PDB entry 3G4S | X-ray diffraction, 3.20 A resolution | chains 0 and M of the 31 polymer chains in the assembly

[Chain 0]
Molecule: 23S ribosomal RNA
Source organism: Haloarcula marismortui
Sequence (2923 nucleotides; each row starts with the number of its first residue):
     1 GUUGGCUACUAUGCCAGCUGGUGGAUUGCUCGGCUCAGGCGCUGAUGAAG
    51 GACGUGCCAAGCUGCGAUAAGCUGUGGGGAGCCGCACGGAGGCGAAGAAC
   101 CACAGAUUUCCGAAUGAGAAUCUCUCUAACAAUUGCUUCGCGCAAUGAGG
   151 AACCCCGAGAACUGAAACAUCUCAGUAUCGGGAGGAACAGAAAACGCAAC
   201 GUGAUGUCGUUAGUAACCGCGAGUGAACGCGAUACAGCCCAAACCGAAGC
   251 CCUCACGGGCAAUGUGGUGUCAGGGCUACCUCUCAUCAGCCGACCGUCUU
   301 CACGAAGUCUCUUGGAAUAGAGCGUGAUACAGGGUGACAACCCCGUACUG
   351 AAGACCAGUACGCUGUGCGGUAGUGCCAGAGUAGCGGGGGUUGGAUAUCC
   401 CUCGCGAAUAACGCAGGCAUCGACUGCGAAGGCUAAACACAACCUGAGAC
   451 CGAUAGUGAACAAGUAGUGUGAACGAACGCUGCAAAGUACCCUCAGAAGG
   501 GAGGCGAAAUAGAGCAUGAAAUCAGUUGGCGAUCGAGCGACAGGGCAUAC
   551 AAGGUCCCUUGACGAAUGACCGAGACGCGAGUCUCCAGUAAGACUCACGG
   601 GAAGCCGAUGUUCUGUCGUACGUUUUGAAAAACGAGCCAGGGAGUGUGUC
   651 UGUAUGGCAAGUCUAACCGGAGUAUCCGGGGAGGCACAGGGAAACCGACA
   701 UGGCCGCAGGGCUUUGCCCGAGGGCCGCCGUCUUCAAGGGCGGGGAGCCA
   751 UGUGGACACGACCCGAAUCCGGACGAUCUACGCAUGGACAAGAUGAAGCG
   801 UGCCGAAAGGCACGUGGAAGUCUGUUAGAGUUGGUGUCCUACAAUACCCU
   851 CUCGUGAUCUAUGUGUAGGGGUGAAAGGCCCAUCGAGUCCGGCAACAGCU
   901 GGUUCCAAUCGAAACAUGUCGAAGCAUGACCUCCGCCGAGGUAGUCUGUG
   951 AGGUAGAGCGACCGAUUGGUGUGUCCGCCUCCGAGAGGAGUCGGCACACC
  1001 UGUCAAACUCCAAACUUACAGACGCUGUUUGACGCGGGGAUUCCGGUGCG
  1051 CGGGGUAAGCCUGUGUACCAGGAGGGGAACAACCCAGAGAUAGGUUAAGG
  1101 UCCCCAAGUGUGGAUUAAGUGUAAUCCUCUGAAGGUGGUCUCGAGCCCUA
  1151 GACAGCCGGGAGGUGAGCUUAGAAGCAGCUACCCUCUAAGAAAAGCGUAA
  1201 CAGCUUACCGGCCGAGGUUUGAGGCGCCCAAAAUGAUCGGGACUCAAAUC
  1251 CACCACCGAGACCUGUCCGUACCACUCAUACUGGUAAUCGAGUAGAUUGG
  1301 CGCUCUAAUUGGAUGGAAGCAGGGGCGAGAGCUCCUGUGGACCGAUUAGU
  1351 GACGAAAAUCCUGGCCAUAGUAGCAGCGAUAGUCGGGUGAGAACCCCGAC
  1401 GGCCUAAUGGAUAAGGGUUCCUCAGCACUGCUGAUCAGCUGAGGGUUAGC
  1451 CGGUCCUAAGUCUCACCGCAACUCGACUGAGACGAAAUGGGAAACAGGUU
  1501 AAUAUUCCUGUGCCAUCAUGCAGUGAAAGUUGACGCCCUGGGGUCGAUCA
  1551 CGCCGGGCAUUCGCCCGGUCGAACCGUCCAACUCCGUGGAAGCCGUAAUG
  1601 GCAGGAAGCGGACGAACGGCGGCAUAGGGAAACGUGAUUCAACCUGGGGC
  1651 CCAUGAAAAGACGAGCAUGAUGUCCGUACCGAGAACCGACACAGGUGUCC
  1701 AUGGCGGCGAAAGCCAAGGCCUGUCGGGAGCAACCAACGUUAGGGAAUUC
  1751 GGCAAGUUAGUCCCGUACCUUCGGAAGAAGGGAUGCCUGCUCCGGAACGG
  1801 AGCAGGUCGCAGUGACUCGGAAGCUCGGACUGUCUAGUAACAACAUAGGU
  1851 GACCGCAAAUCCGCAAGGACUCGUACGGUCACUGAAUCCUGCCCAGUGCA
  1901 GGUAUCUGAACACCUCGUACAAGAGGACGAAGGACCUGUCAACGGCGGGG
  1951 GUAACUAUGACCCUCUUAAGGUAGCGUAGUACCUUGCCGCAUCAGUAGCG
  2001 GCUUGCAUGAAUGGAUUAACCAGAGCUUCACUGUCCCAACGUUGGGCCCG
  2051 GUGAACUGUACAUUCCAGUGCGGAGUCUGGAGACACCCAGGGGGAAGCGA
  2101 AGACCCUAUGGAGCUUUACUGCAGGCUGUCGCUGAGACGUGGUCGCCGAU
  2151 GUGCAGCAUAGGUAGGAGUCGUUACAGAGGUACCCGCGCUAGCGGGCCAC
  2201 CCAGACAACAGUGAAAUACUACCCGUCGGUGACUGCGACUCUCACUCCGG
  2251 GAGGAGGACACCGAUAGCCGGGCAGUUUGACUGGGGCGGUACGCGCUCGA
  2301 AAAGAUAUCGAGCGCGCCCUAUGGUCAUCUCAGCCGGGACAGAGACCCGG
  2351 CGAAGAGUGCAAGAGCAAAAGAUGACUUGACAGUGUUCUUCCCAACGAGG
  2401 AACGCUGACGCGAAAGCGUGGUCUAGCGAACCAAUUAGCCUGCUUGAUGC
  2451 GGGCAAUUGAUGACAGAAAAGCUACCCUAGGGAUAACAGAGUCGUCACUC
  2501 GCAAGAGCACAUAUCGACCGAGUGGCUUGCUACCUCGAUGUCGGUUCCCU
  2551 CCAUCCUGCCCGUGCAGAAGCGGGCAAGGGUGAGGUUGUUCGCCUAUUAA
  2601 AGGAGGUCGUGAGCUGGGUUUAGACCGUCGUGAGACAGGUCGGCUGCUAU
  2651 CUACUGGGUGUGUAAUGGUGUCUGACAAGAACGACCGUAUAGUACGAGAG
  2701 GAACUACGGUUGGUGGCCACUGGUGUACCGGUUGUUCGAGAGAGCACGUG
  2751 CCGGGUAGCCACGCCACACGGGGUAAGAGCUGAACGCAUCUAAGCUCGAA
  2801 ACCCACUUGGAAAAGAGACACCGCCGAGGUCCCGCGUACAAGACGCGGUC
  2851 GAUAGACUCGGGGUGUGCGCGUCGAGGUAACGAGACGUUAAGCCCACGAG
  2901 CACUAACAGACCAAAGCCAUCAU
Disordered / not traced: 1-9, 126-127, 715, 971-998, 1560, 1952-1963, 2137-2236, 2339-2343, 2665-2666, 2915-2923
Modified / non-standard residues: 1MA (6-hydro-1-methyladenosine-5'-monophosphate) at position 628, OMU (o2'-methyluridine 5'-monophosphate) at position 2587, OMG (o2'-methylguanosine-5'-monophosphate) at position 2588, UR3 (3-methyluridine-5'-monophoshate) at position 2619, PSU (pseudouridine-5'-monophosphate) at position 2621
Ion coordination: Na+ site 1: U12 (shared with 1 residue of chain R); Mg2+ site 1 near G28 (its only coordinating residue here); Na+ site 2: C40, C443; Na+ site 3: G56, A59, G61; Sr2+ site 1 near A86 (its only coordinating residue here); Mg2+ site 2 near U115 (its only coordinating residue here); Na+ site 4: C141, G142; Na+ site 5: U146, G147; Mg2+ site 3: C162, U2276; Na+ site 6: A165, A166; Mg2+ site 4: A167, C168; Na+ site 7: U170, C218, G219, G221; 1 more K+ sites not listed; 69 more Mg2+ sites not listed; 56 more Na+ sites not listed; 34 more Sr2+ sites not listed
Ligand contacts: tiamulin (MUL): G2102, A2103, C2104, A2486, C2487, A2538, U2539, G2540, U2541, U2620

[Chain M]
Molecule: 50S ribosomal protein L15e
Source organism: Haloarcula marismortui
UniProt: P60618 (RL15E_HALMA); residues 1-194 here correspond to UniProt positions 2-195 (UniProt number = residue number + 1)
Amino-acid sequence (194 residues; row label = number of the first residue in the row):
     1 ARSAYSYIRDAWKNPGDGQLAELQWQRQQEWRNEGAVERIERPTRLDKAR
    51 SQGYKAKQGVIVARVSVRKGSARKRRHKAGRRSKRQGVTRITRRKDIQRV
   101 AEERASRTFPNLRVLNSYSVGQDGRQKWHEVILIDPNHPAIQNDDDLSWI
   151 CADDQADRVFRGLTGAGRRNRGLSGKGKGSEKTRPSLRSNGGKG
Ion coordination: Na+ site 1: Ser-106, Phe-109, Leu-112; Sr2+ near Asp-157 (its only coordinating residue here); Na+ site 2: Lys-193, Gly-194 (shared with U391(0), C399(0) of chain 0)

[Interface between chain 0 and chain M]
Pairs across the interface - 257 pairs, chain 0 then chain M:
  U133(0) with Thr-108(M), hydrogen bond to the sugar; Pro-110(M), base contact
  U134(0) with Thr-108(M), phosphate contact; Phe-109(M), phosphate contact; Asn-111(M), hydrogen bond to the sugar; Leu-112(M), sugar contact
  G135(0) with Arg-39(M), salt bridge to the phosphate; Ile-61(M), phosphate contact; Phe-109(M), phosphate contact; Asn-111(M), sugar contact; Leu-112(M), sugar contact; Asp-135(M), hydrogen bond to the sugar
  C136(0) with Arg-39(M), salt bridge to the phosphate; Gln-58(M), phosphate contact; His-138(M), hydrogen bond to the sugar
  U137(0) with Gln-58(M), phosphate contact
  A144(0) with Asn-137(M), sugar contact
  A145(0) with Asn-111(M), sugar contact; Asn-137(M), sugar contact
  U146(0) with Pro-110(M), sugar contact
  C154(0) with Arg-188(M), salt bridge to the phosphate
  C155(0) with Arg-161(M), hydrogen bond to the sugar; Arg-171(M), hydrogen bond to the phosphate; Ser-186(M), hydrogen bond to the phosphate; Arg-188(M), salt bridge to the phosphate; Ser-189(M), hydrogen bond to the phosphate
  C156(0) with Arg-99(M), hydrogen bond to the sugar; Phe-160(M), sugar contact; Arg-161(M), sugar contact; Arg-171(M), salt bridge to the phosphate; Ser-186(M), phosphate contact; Leu-187(M), hydrogen bond to the phosphate; Arg-188(M), hydrogen bond to the phosphate
  G157(0) with Lys-95(M), sugar contact; Arg-99(M), salt bridge to the phosphate; Asn-170(M), phosphate contact
  A158(0) with Arg-93(M), phosphate contact; Arg-94(M), salt bridge to the phosphate
  G159(0) with Arg-94(M), hydrogen bond to the base
  A160(0) with Arg-81(M), phosphate contact; Arg-85(M), salt bridge to the phosphate
  A161(0) with Gly-80(M), sugar contact; Arg-81(M), phosphate contact; Arg-82(M), phosphate contact
  U170(0) with Arg-82(M), salt bridge to the phosphate; Ser-83(M), hydrogen bond to the phosphate; Lys-84(M), phosphate contact
  C171(0) with Arg-82(M), salt bridge to the phosphate
  U172(0) with Arg-82(M), hydrogen bond to the base
  G175(0) with Arg-94(M), hydrogen bond to the base; Gly-191(M), sugar contact; Gly-192(M), base contact; Lys-193(M), salt bridge to the phosphate
  G181(0) with Arg-107(M), hydrogen bond to the sugar; Phe-160(M), hydrogen bond to the base
  G182(0) with Ala-156(M), sugar contact; Asp-157(M), hydrogen bond to the sugar; Phe-160(M), sugar contact; Arg-161(M), sugar contact
  A183(0) with Asp-153(M), phosphate contact; Asp-154(M), sugar contact; Ala-156(M), sugar contact; Asp-157(M), sugar contact; Arg-161(M), hydrogen bond to the sugar
  G184(0) with Asp-153(M), sugar contact
  C188(0) with Asp-154(M), phosphate contact; Arg-161(M), salt bridge to the phosphate; Leu-163(M), phosphate contact; Arg-171(M), hydrogen bond to the phosphate; Pro-185(M), hydrogen bond to the sugar; Ser-186(M), sugar contact
  A189(0) with Leu-163(M), phosphate contact; Arg-168(M), salt bridge to the phosphate; Arg-171(M), salt bridge to the phosphate; Leu-173(M), sugar contact; Arg-184(M), sugar contact; Pro-185(M), sugar contact
  G190(0) with Leu-173(M), phosphate contact; Lys-176(M), phosphate contact; Arg-184(M), salt bridge to the phosphate
  A191(0) with Lys-176(M), salt bridge to the phosphate
  A192(0) with Lys-176(M), hydrogen bond to the base
  A193(0) with Ser-174(M), phosphate contact; Lys-176(M), phosphate contact
  A194(0) with Gly-177(M), phosphate contact
  C195(0) with Gly-177(M), phosphate contact; Lys-178(M), hydrogen bond to the phosphate
  A204(0) with Lys-176(M), hydrogen bond to the sugar
  U205(0) with Arg-184(M), phosphate contact
  G206(0) with Arg-184(M), phosphate contact; Pro-185(M), sugar contact
  U207(0) with Pro-185(M), phosphate contact
  G225(0) with Lys-193(M), salt bridge to the phosphate
  A226(0) with Glu-181(M), sugar contact; Lys-182(M), hydrogen bond to the sugar
  A227(0) with Glu-181(M), sugar contact
  C239(0) with Asp-146(M), sugar contact
  C240(0) with Asp-146(M), phosphate contact
  A241(0) with Arg-50(M), sugar contact; Ser-51(M), sugar contact
  A242(0) with Ser-3(M), phosphate contact; Tyr-5(M), phosphate contact; Arg-50(M), salt bridge to the phosphate
  A243(0) with Ala-1(M), phosphate contact; Ser-3(M), phosphate contact
  C244(0) with Ala-1(M), hydrogen bond to the phosphate
  C250(0) with Lys-57(M), sugar contact; Gln-58(M), base contact
  C251(0) with Gln-58(M), sugar contact; His-138(M), sugar contact; Pro-139(M), phosphate contact; Ala-140(M), sugar contact
  C252(0) with Pro-139(M), phosphate contact
  G259(0) with Gln-58(M), base contact
  C260(0) with Gln-58(M), sugar contact
  A261(0) with Arg-42(M), salt bridge to the phosphate; Ala-56(M), sugar contact
  A262(0) with Arg-42(M), salt bridge to the phosphate
  U263(0) with Arg-42(M), hydrogen bond to the sugar; Leu-46(M), phosphate contact
  G264(0) with Tyr-5(M), hydrogen bond to the phosphate; Leu-46(M), phosphate contact; Arg-50(M), salt bridge to the phosphate; Ala-56(M), sugar contact
  U265(0) with Arg-50(M), salt bridge to the phosphate; Lys-55(M), phosphate contact; Ala-56(M), hydrogen bond to the phosphate
  G266(0) with Lys-55(M), salt bridge to the phosphate; Lys-57(M), salt bridge to the phosphate
  A288(0) with Asp-145(M), sugar contact
  C376(0) with Ala-1(M), hydrogen bond to the sugar
  C377(0) with Ala-1(M), sugar contact; Arg-2(M), phosphate contact
  A378(0) with Arg-9(M), salt bridge to the phosphate
  G379(0) with Arg-9(M), sugar contact; Lys-48(M), phosphate contact; Ser-51(M), hydrogen bond to the base
  A380(0) with Arg-9(M), salt bridge to the phosphate; Trp-12(M), sugar contact; Lys-13(M), base contact; Lys-48(M), salt bridge to the phosphate
  G381(0) with Lys-13(M), base contact; Asn-14(M), base contact; Pro-15(M), base contact; Arg-45(M), salt bridge to the phosphate; Lys-48(M), salt bridge to the phosphate
  G388(0) with Thr-92(M), base contact
  G389(0) with Arg-90(M), hydrogen bond to the sugar; Ile-91(M), sugar contact
  G390(0) with Lys-84(M), salt bridge to the phosphate; Ile-91(M), sugar contact
  U391(0) with Lys-84(M), salt bridge to the phosphate; Lys-193(M), hydrogen bond to the sugar
  U392(0) with Lys-182(M), sugar contact; Lys-193(M), sugar contact
  G393(0) with Glu-181(M), base contact; Lys-182(M), hydrogen bond to the base
  G394(0) with Lys-178(M), base contact; Gly-179(M), base contact; Glu-181(M), hydrogen bond to the base; Lys-182(M), hydrogen bond to the base
  U398(0) with Gly-179(M), hydrogen bond to the sugar
  C399(0) with Gly-172(M), phosphate contact; Lys-178(M), phosphate contact; Gly-179(M), sugar contact; Thr-183(M), sugar contact; Gly-194(M), hydrogen bond to the sugar
  C400(0) with Arg-94(M), sugar contact; Arg-169(M), phosphate contact; Asn-170(M), phosphate contact; Gly-172(M), phosphate contact
  C401(0) with Thr-92(M), hydrogen bond to the base; Arg-93(M), hydrogen bond to the sugar; Asp-96(M), phosphate contact; Asn-170(M), phosphate contact
  U402(0) with Gly-70(M), sugar contact; Thr-92(M), sugar contact; Asp-96(M), phosphate contact; Ile-97(M), hydrogen bond to the phosphate
  C403(0) with Lys-69(M), phosphate contact; Gly-70(M), hydrogen bond to the phosphate; Lys-127(M), salt bridge to the phosphate
  A407(0) with Asn-14(M), phosphate contact
  U409(0) with Lys-13(M), base contact
  G416(0) with Lys-178(M), salt bridge to the phosphate
  G417(0) with Lys-178(M), hydrogen bond to the sugar
  G431(0) with Lys-48(M), salt bridge to the phosphate; Ser-51(M), sugar contact; Gln-52(M), hydrogen bond to the sugar; Asn-116(M), hydrogen bond to the phosphate
  G432(0) with Asn-116(M), hydrogen bond to the phosphate; Trp-149(M), sugar contact; Gly-165(M), phosphate contact
  C433(0) with Trp-149(M), sugar contact; Arg-158(M), salt bridge to the phosphate; Arg-168(M), salt bridge to the phosphate
  U434(0) with Asp-154(M), phosphate contact; Gln-155(M), hydrogen bond to the phosphate
  C770(0) with Ala-79(M), phosphate contact; Gly-80(M), hydrogen bond to the phosphate; Arg-81(M), phosphate contact
  G771(0) with Ala-79(M), phosphate contact; Arg-81(M), salt bridge to the phosphate
  G869(0) with Lys-78(M), sugar contact
  C1467(0) with Gly-35(M), phosphate contact; Ala-36(M), hydrogen bond to the phosphate
  G1468(0) with Ala-36(M), phosphate contact; Arg-104(M), salt bridge to the phosphate
  C1469(0) with Arg-68(M), salt bridge to the phosphate; Arg-73(M), phosphate contact; Arg-104(M), salt bridge to the phosphate
  A1470(0) with Arg-68(M), salt bridge to the phosphate; Arg-73(M), phosphate contact; Arg-93(M), salt bridge to the phosphate; Lys-95(M), hydrogen bond to the sugar; Val-100(M), phosphate contact
  A1471(0) with Val-100(M), phosphate contact; Arg-104(M), salt bridge to the phosphate; Arg-107(M), phosphate contact
  C1472(0) with Arg-107(M), salt bridge to the phosphate
  C1864(0) with Arg-73(M), sugar contact; Arg-75(M), salt bridge to the phosphate
  A1865(0) with Arg-73(M), sugar contact
  G2121(0) with Arg-76(M), base contact; Ser-83(M), hydrogen bond to the sugar; Gln-86(M), hydrogen bond to the base
  C2122(0) with Arg-76(M), hydrogen bond to the base; Gln-86(M), hydrogen bond to the sugar; Val-88(M), sugar contact
  A2123(0) with Arg-76(M), hydrogen bond to the sugar; Val-88(M), phosphate contact; Thr-89(M), phosphate contact
  G2131(0) with Lys-69(M), base contact
  C2132(0) with Asp-123(M), sugar contact; Gly-124(M), hydrogen bond to the sugar
  C2243(0) with Trp-25(M), sugar contact
  A2244(0) with Trp-25(M), sugar contact; Gln-29(M), sugar contact; Arg-32(M), hydrogen bond to the phosphate
  C2245(0) with Gln-29(M), phosphate contact; Arg-32(M), salt bridge to the phosphate
  C2262(0) with Gly-124(M), base contact
  G2263(0) with Gly-70(M), sugar contact; Ser-71(M), phosphate contact; Arg-73(M), sugar contact
  A2264(0) with Ser-71(M), hydrogen bond to the phosphate; Thr-89(M), phosphate contact
  A2266(0) with Arg-90(M), salt bridge to the phosphate
  G2272(0) with Arg-76(M), base contact
  C2273(0) with Arg-76(M), hydrogen bond to the base; His-77(M), sugar contact; Gln-86(M), base contact
  A2274(0) with His-77(M), hydrogen bond to the sugar; Gly-80(M), phosphate contact; Arg-81(M), hydrogen bond to the sugar; Gln-86(M), base contact
  G2275(0) with Gly-80(M), phosphate contact
Other interface residues (no listed pair), chain 0 (122 interface residues in all): A169, C173, A174, U176, A187, G404, A430, G870, G2124, U2133, U2265
Other interface residues (no listed pair), chain M (121 interface residues in all): Val-37, Asp-47, Tyr-54, Gly-59, Ser-66, Lys-74, Gly-87, Glu-103, Gln-122, Asn-143, Asp-144, Gly-162

[Summary]
Chain 0 and chain M form an interface of 122 and 121 residues respectively; the contacts include 61 hydrogen
bonds and 47 salt bridges. Among the polar pairs are G159(0)/Arg-94(M), U172(0)/Arg-82(M) and
G175(0)/Arg-94(M). Chain 0 binds tiamulin. C40(0) and C443(0) coordinate Na+ site 2.
Chain 0 is 23S ribosomal RNA and chain M is 50S ribosomal protein L15e, both from Haloarcula marismortui; the
structure, Co-crystal structure of Tiamulin bound to the large ribosomal subunit, was determined by X-ray
diffraction, deposited together with 3G6E and 3G71.
